PDB entry 5HHC | X-ray diffraction, 2.10 A resolution | chains A and C of the 4 polymer chains in the assembly

# Chain A
Name: Vascular endothelial growth factor A
UniProtKB: P15692 (VEGFA_HUMAN), isoform P15692-14; residues 1-102 here correspond to UniProt positions 214-315 (UniProt number = residue number + 213)
Amino-acid sequence (102 residues; row label = number of the first residue in the row):
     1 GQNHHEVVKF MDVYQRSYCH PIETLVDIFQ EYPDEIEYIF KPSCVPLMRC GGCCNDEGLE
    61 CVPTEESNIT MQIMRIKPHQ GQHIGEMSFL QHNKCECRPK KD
Disordered / not traced: 1-5, 101-102
Disulfides: Cys-19/Cys-61, Cys-50/Cys-95, Cys-54/Cys-97
Curated features (UniProtKB/Swiss-Prot):
  - glycosylation: Asn-68 (N-linked (GlcNAc...) asparagine)

# Chain C
Name: D- Vascular endothelial growth factor-A
Amino-acid sequence (69 residues; each row starts with the number of its first residue):
     1 RRRRRGGSTY KLILNGKTLK GETTTEAVDV FDAFDVFFVY AASNFSDFDD WTYDDATKTF
    61 TVTEGGSDK
Disordered / not traced: 67-69
Modified residues: Arg-1, Arg-2, Arg-3, Arg-4, Arg-5 (D-arginine; DAR); Ser-8, Ser-43, Ser-46, Ser-67 (D-serine; DSN); Thr-9, Thr-18, Thr-23, Thr-24, Thr-25, Thr-52, Thr-57, Thr-59, Thr-61, Thr-63 (D-threonine; DTH); Tyr-10, Tyr-40, Tyr-53 (D-tyrosine; DTY); Lys-11, Lys-17, Lys-20, Lys-58, Lys-69 (D-lysine; DLY); Leu-12, Leu-14, Leu-19 (D-leucine; DLE); Ile-13 (D-isoleucine; DIL); Asn-15, Asn-44 (D-asparagine; DSG); Glu-22, Glu-26, Glu-64 (D-glutamic acid; DGL); Ala-27, Ala-33, Ala-41, Ala-42, Ala-56 (D-alanine; DAL); Val-28, Val-30, Val-36, Val-39, Val-62 (D-valine; DVA); Asp-29, Asp-32, Asp-35, Asp-47, Asp-49, Asp-50, Asp-54, Asp-55, Asp-68 (D-aspartic acid; DAS); Phe-31, Phe-34, Phe-37, Phe-38, Phe-45, Phe-48, Phe-60 (D-phenylalanine; DPN); Trp-51 (D-tryptophan; DTR)

# Interface between chain A and chain C
Residue-residue contacts (13):
  Phe-10(A) with Phe-34(C); Trp-51(C)
  Met-11(A) with Trp-51(C); Thr-52(C); Tyr-53(C)
  Tyr-14(A) with Phe-31(C); Phe-34(C)
  Gln-15(A) with Val-30(C); Phe-31(C)
  Tyr-18(A) with Phe-31(C)
  Asn-55(A) with Phe-31(C), hydrogen bond (side chain-backbone); Phe-34(C); Asp-35(C)
Interface residues without a listed pair, chain C (8 interface residues in all): Phe-60

# In short
Chain A and chain C form an interface of 6 and 8 residues respectively, with 1 hydrogen bond. The
hydrogen-bonded pair is Asn-55(A)/Phe-31(C).
Here chain A is Vascular endothelial growth factor A and chain C is D- Vascular endothelial growth factor-A.
Entry 5HHC (Crystal Structure of Chemically Synthesized Heterochiral {RFX037 plus VEGF-A} Protein Complex in
space group P21/n) was determined by X-ray diffraction together with 5HHD from the same study.
